Entry 2BS9 (X-ray diffraction, 2.20 A resolution); this record covers chains A and C of the 4 polymer chains in the assembly.

== Chain A (and C) ==
Molecule: Beta-xylosidase
Organism: Bacillus stearothermophilus
Notes: EC 3.2.1.37; chain C of this document is another copy of the same molecule, construct and numbering; everything in this record applies to it too
Reference sequence: Q9ZFM2 (XYNB_GEOSE); aligned to UniProt positions 1-503 over residues 1-503 (the alignment contains insertions or deletions, so no single offset holds)
Amino-acid sequence (503 residues; each row starts with the number of its first residue):
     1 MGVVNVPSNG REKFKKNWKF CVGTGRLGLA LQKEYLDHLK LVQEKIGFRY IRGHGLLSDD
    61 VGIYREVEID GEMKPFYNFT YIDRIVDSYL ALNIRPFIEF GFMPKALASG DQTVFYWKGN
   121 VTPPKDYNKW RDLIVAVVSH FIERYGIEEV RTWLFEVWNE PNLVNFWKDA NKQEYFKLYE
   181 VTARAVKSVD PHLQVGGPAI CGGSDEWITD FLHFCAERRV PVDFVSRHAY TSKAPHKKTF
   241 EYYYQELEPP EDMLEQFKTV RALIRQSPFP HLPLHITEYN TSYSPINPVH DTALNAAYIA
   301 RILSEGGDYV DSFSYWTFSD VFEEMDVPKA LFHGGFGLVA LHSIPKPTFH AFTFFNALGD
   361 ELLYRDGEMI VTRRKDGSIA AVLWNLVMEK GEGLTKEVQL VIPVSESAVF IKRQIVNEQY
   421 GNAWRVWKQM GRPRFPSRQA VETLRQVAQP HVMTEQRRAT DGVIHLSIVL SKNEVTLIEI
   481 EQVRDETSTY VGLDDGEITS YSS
Not modelled in the structure: 1, 503
Construct notes: conflict Gly-2 (Lys in Q9ZFM2), Glu-406 (Phe408 in Q9ZFM2), Arg-445 (Pro447 in Q9ZFM2), Val-447 (Ser448 in Q9ZFM2); insertion (446)
Bound ions: Ca2+: Arg-26, Trp-117, Glu-323

== How chain A and chain C interact ==
Pairs across the interface (137; chain A residue first):
  His-236(A) with Glu-497(C), salt bridge
  Lys-237(A) with Gly-492(C), hydrogen bond (side chain-backbone)
  Thr-239(A) with Val-491(C); Gly-492(C)
  Phe-240(A) with Thr-489(C); Val-491(C)
  Glu-241(A) with Tyr-490(C)
  Tyr-242(A) with Tyr-490(C); Leu-493(C)
  Tyr-244(A) with Leu-493(C); Asp-494(C), hydrogen bond (side chain-backbone); Glu-497(C); Ile-498(C), hydrophobic
  Gln-245(A) with Thr-499(C)
  Leu-247(A) with Thr-499(C)
  Pro-288(A) with Ile-498(C), hydrophobic
  Val-289(A) with Ile-498(C), hydrophobic
  Thr-292(A) with Tyr-501(C)
  Ala-293(A) with Tyr-501(C)
  Leu-294(A) with Thr-499(C); Ser-500(C); Tyr-501(C), hydrogen bond (backbone-side chain)
  Ala-330(A) with Tyr-490(C)
  Val-387(A) with Ser-500(C)
  Met-388(A) with Thr-499(C); Ser-500(C), hydrogen bond (backbone-backbone)
  Glu-389(A) with Ser-500(C)
  Lys-390(A) with Gly-496(C), hydrogen bond (side chain-backbone); Ile-498(C); Ser-500(C); Tyr-501(C), hydrogen bond (side chain-backbone)
  Phe-410(A) with Val-426(C), hydrophobic; Gln-429(C); Met-430(C), hydrophobic
  Lys-412(A) with Thr-443(C), hydrogen bond; Gln-446(C)
  Gln-414(A) with Gln-446(C)
  Glu-418(A) with Tyr-501(C), hydrogen bond
  Tyr-420(A) with His-451(C)
  Trp-424(A) with Asp-495(C)
  Arg-425(A) with Thr-454(C), hydrogen bond (side chain-backbone)
  Val-426(A) with Phe-410(C), hydrophobic; Thr-454(C)
  Trp-427(A) with Tyr-490(C)
  Lys-428(A) with Gln-456(C), hydrogen bond (backbone-side chain); Asp-495(C), salt bridge
  Gln-429(A) with Phe-410(C); Thr-454(C), hydrogen bond; Glu-455(C); Gln-456(C), hydrogen bond (backbone-side chain); Val-483(C)
  Met-430(A) with Phe-410(C), hydrophobic; Val-483(C)
  Gly-431(A) with Gln-456(C); Val-483(C); Asp-485(C); Glu-486(C), hydrogen bond (backbone-backbone); Thr-487(C)
  Arg-432(A) with Glu-486(C); Thr-487(C), hydrogen bond; Tyr-490(C), hydrogen bond (backbone-side chain); Leu-493(C); Asp-495(C), salt bridge
  Pro-433(A) with Glu-486(C); Tyr-490(C)
  Arg-434(A) with Glu-486(C), hydrogen bond (backbone-side chain); Thr-489(C), hydrogen bond; Tyr-490(C)
  Thr-443(A) with Lys-412(C), hydrogen bond
  Gln-446(A) with Lys-412(C), hydrogen bond; Gln-414(C), hydrogen bond; Val-452(C)
  His-451(A) with Tyr-420(C); His-451(C)
  Val-452(A) with Gln-446(C)
  Thr-454(A) with Arg-425(C); Val-426(C); Gln-429(C), hydrogen bond
  Glu-455(A) with Gln-429(C)
  Gln-456(A) with Lys-428(C); Gln-429(C), hydrogen bond (side chain-backbone)
  Lys-472(A) with Ser-500(C), hydrogen bond (side chain-backbone)
  Asn-473(A) with Ser-500(C), hydrogen bond
  Val-483(A) with Gln-429(C); Gly-431(C)
  Asp-485(A) with Gly-431(C)
  Glu-486(A) with Gly-431(C), hydrogen bond (backbone-backbone); Arg-432(C); Pro-433(C); Arg-434(C), hydrogen bond (side chain-backbone)
  Thr-487(A) with Gly-431(C); Arg-432(C), hydrogen bond
  Thr-489(A) with Phe-240(C); Arg-434(C), hydrogen bond
  Tyr-490(A) with Glu-241(C); Tyr-242(C); Ala-330(C); Trp-427(C); Arg-432(C), hydrogen bond (side chain-backbone); Pro-433(C); Arg-434(C)
  Val-491(A) with Thr-239(C); Phe-240(C)
  Gly-492(A) with Lys-237(C), hydrogen bond (backbone-side chain); Thr-239(C)
  Leu-493(A) with Tyr-242(C); Tyr-244(C); Arg-432(C)
  Asp-494(A) with Lys-237(C); Tyr-244(C), hydrogen bond (backbone-side chain)
  Asp-495(A) with Trp-424(C); Lys-428(C), salt bridge; Arg-432(C), salt bridge
  Gly-496(A) with Lys-390(C), hydrogen bond (backbone-side chain)
  Glu-497(A) with His-236(C), salt bridge; Lys-237(C); Tyr-244(C)
  Ile-498(A) with Tyr-244(C), hydrophobic; Pro-288(C), hydrophobic; Val-289(C), hydrophobic; Lys-390(C), hydrogen bond (backbone-side chain); Trp-424(C), hydrophobic
  Thr-499(A) with Leu-247(C); Leu-294(C); Met-388(C)
  Ser-500(A) with Leu-294(C); Val-387(C); Met-388(C), hydrogen bond (backbone-backbone); Glu-389(C); Lys-390(C); Lys-472(C), hydrogen bond (backbone-side chain); Asn-473(C)
  Tyr-501(A) with Thr-292(C); Ala-293(C); Leu-294(C), hydrogen bond (side chain-backbone); Lys-390(C), hydrogen bond (backbone-side chain); Glu-418(C), hydrogen bond
Interface residues without a listed pair, chain A (66 interface residues in all): Glu-246, Gly-391, Val-447, Arg-484, Ser-502
Interface residues without a listed pair, chain C (64 interface residues in all): Gln-245, Gly-391, Val-447, Arg-484

== Overview ==
The interface between chain A and chain C involves 66 residues on one side and 64 on the other; the contacts
include 38 hydrogen bonds and 6 salt bridges. Among the polar pairs are His-236(A)/Glu-497(C),
Lys-428(A)/Asp-495(C) and Arg-432(A)/Asp-495(C). Arg-26(A), Trp-117(A) and Glu-323(A) coordinate Ca2+.
Both chains are Beta-xylosidase (Bacillus stearothermophilus). Entry 2BS9 (Native crystal structure of a GH39
beta-xylosidase XynB1 from Geobacillus stearothermophilus) was determined by X-ray diffraction, deposited
together with 2BFG.
